1HT2 - chains E and F of the 4 polymer chains in the assembly; structure by X-ray diffraction, 2.80 A resolution.

== Chain E (and F) ==
Molecule: Heat shock locus hslu
From: Escherichia coli
Notes: chain F of this document is another copy of the same molecule, construct and numbering; everything in this record applies to it too
UniProt: P0A6H5 (HSLU_ECOLI); residues 2-443 here = UniProt positions 2-443
Sequence (449 residues; row label = number of the first residue in the row; numbers below 1 keep their minus sign (His-5 is residue -5)):
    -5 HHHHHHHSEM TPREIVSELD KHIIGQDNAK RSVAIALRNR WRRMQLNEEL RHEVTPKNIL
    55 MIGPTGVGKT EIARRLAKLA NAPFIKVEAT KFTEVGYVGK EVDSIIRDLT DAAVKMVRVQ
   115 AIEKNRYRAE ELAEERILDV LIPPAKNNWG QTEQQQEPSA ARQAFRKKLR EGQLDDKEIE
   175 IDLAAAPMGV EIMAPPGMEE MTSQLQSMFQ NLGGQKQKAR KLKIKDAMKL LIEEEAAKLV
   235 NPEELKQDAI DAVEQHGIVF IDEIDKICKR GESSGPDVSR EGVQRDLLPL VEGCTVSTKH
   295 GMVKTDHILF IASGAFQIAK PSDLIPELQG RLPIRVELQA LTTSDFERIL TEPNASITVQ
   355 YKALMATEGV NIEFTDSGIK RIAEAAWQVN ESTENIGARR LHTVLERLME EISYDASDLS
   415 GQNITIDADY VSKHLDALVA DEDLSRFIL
Not modelled in the structure: -5 to 0, 175-209
Construct notes: expression tag (-5 to 1)
Small-molecule neighbours: ADP (adenosine-5'-diphosphate): His16, Ile17, Ile18, Gln20, Pro58, Thr59, Gly60, Val61, Gly62, Lys63, Thr64, Glu65, Leu335, Ile343, Ala392, Arg393, His396
Curated features (UniProtKB/Swiss-Prot):
  - binding site (ATP): Ile18, Gly60 to Glu65, Asp256, Glu321, Arg393

== Interface between chain E and chain F ==
Contacting residue pairs (65; chain E residue first):
  Arg68(E) - Glu286(F)  salt bridge
  Arg69(E) - Glu47(F)  salt bridge
  Lys80(E) - Glu286(F)  salt bridge
  Glu82(E) - Arg279(F)  salt bridge
  Glu88(E) - Gly90(F)
  Glu88(E) - Ser273(F)
  Tyr91(E) - Gly90(F)
  Tyr91(E) - Tyr91(F)  hydrophobic
  Val92(E) - Val89(F)
  Val92(E) - Gly90(F)
  Val92(E) - Tyr91(F)
  Val92(E) - Val92(F)
  Asp105(E) - Ser291(F)
  Lys109(E) - Glu248(F)
  Lys109(E) - Met296(F)
  Arg214(E) - Leu233(F)
  Leu224(E) - Glu238(F)
  Glu227(E) - Glu237(F)
  Glu227(E) - Glu238(F)
  Asp256(E) - Arg279(F)  salt bridge
  Glu257(E) - Arg279(F)  salt bridge
  Lys260(E) - Arg279(F)
  Lys293(E) - Ser291(F)
  Ala349(E) - Glu43(F)
  Ala349(E) - Glu47(F)
  Tyr355(E) - Lys51(F)
  Ala357(E) - Leu40(F)
  Ala357(E) - Leu44(F)  hydrophobic
  Leu358(E) - Arg36(F)
  Leu358(E) - Leu40(F)  hydrophobic
  Met359(E) - Arg36(F)
  Thr361(E) - Trp35(F)
  Thr361(E) - Arg36(F)  hydrogen bond (side chain-backbone)
  Thr361(E) - Gln39(F)
  Thr361(E) - Leu40(F)
  Glu362(E) - Arg32(F)  salt bridge
  Glu362(E) - Trp35(F)
  Glu362(E) - Arg36(F)  salt bridge
  Glu388(E) - Ser316(F)
  Arg393(E) - Pro320(F)
  Arg393(E) - Glu321(F)
  Glu400(E) - Lys51(F)  salt bridge
  Glu400(E) - Pro327(F)
  Arg401(E) - Arg329(F)  hydrogen bond (side chain-backbone)
  Glu404(E) - Ile328(F)
  Ser407(E) - Ile29(F)
  Ser407(E) - Arg36(F)  hydrogen bond (backbone-side chain)
  Tyr408(E) - Pro6(F)  hydrophobic
  Tyr408(E) - Arg7(F)
  Tyr408(E) - Val10(F)
  Tyr408(E) - Arg25(F)
  Tyr408(E) - Ile29(F)  hydrophobic
  Asp409(E) - Arg7(F)  salt bridge
  Ala410(E) - Arg36(F)
  Ser411(E) - Pro6(F)
  Asp412(E) - Arg7(F)  salt bridge
  Asp437(E) - Lys314(F)  salt bridge
  Arg440(E) - Pro315(F)
  Arg440(E) - Ser316(F)  hydrogen bond (backbone-backbone)
  Phe441(E) - Phe310(F)  hydrophobic
  Phe441(E) - Lys314(F)
  Phe441(E) - Pro315(F)
  Phe441(E) - Arg329(F)  hydrogen bond (backbone-side chain)
  Ile442(E) - Arg329(F)
  Leu443(E) - Arg329(F)  hydrogen bond (backbone-side chain)
Also at the interface, not in a pair above, chain E (45 interface residues in all): Lys85, Ala106, Asn348, Gln354, Ile390, Thr397
Also at the interface, not in a pair above, chain F (48 interface residues in all): Thr5, Asn33, Arg37, Val48, Ile56, Asp280, Leu282, Thr289, Lys298, Ala313, Gln323, Gly324

== Overview ==
45 residues of chain E and 48 residues of chain F are in contact, with 6 hydrogen bonds and 12 salt bridges.
Polar contacts include Arg68(E)-Glu286(F), Arg69(E)-Glu47(F) and Lys80(E)-Glu286(F). Ligands of chain E: ADP.
UniProt lists 10 ATP-binding residues on chain E.
Chain E and chain F are both Heat shock locus hslu (Escherichia coli); the structure, Nucleotide-Dependent
Conformational Changes in a Protease-Associated ATPase HslU, was determined by X-ray diffraction (same
publication as 1HQY and 1HT1).
